PDB entry 9Q93 | electron microscopy, 6.60 A resolution (low resolution: residue-level contacts below are approximate; hydrogen-bond / salt-bridge calls are withheld) | chains 1 and 2 of the 14 polymer chains in the assembly

== Chain 1 (and 2) ==
Name: Psp operon transcriptional activator
Organism: Escherichia coli K-12
Notes: chain 2 of this document is another copy of the same molecule, construct and numbering; everything in this record applies to it too
Reference sequence: P37344 (PSPF_ECOLI); residue numbers follow UniProt; this construct covers 1-259
Chain sequence (259 residues; numbered 1 to 259; the number before each row is that of its first residue):
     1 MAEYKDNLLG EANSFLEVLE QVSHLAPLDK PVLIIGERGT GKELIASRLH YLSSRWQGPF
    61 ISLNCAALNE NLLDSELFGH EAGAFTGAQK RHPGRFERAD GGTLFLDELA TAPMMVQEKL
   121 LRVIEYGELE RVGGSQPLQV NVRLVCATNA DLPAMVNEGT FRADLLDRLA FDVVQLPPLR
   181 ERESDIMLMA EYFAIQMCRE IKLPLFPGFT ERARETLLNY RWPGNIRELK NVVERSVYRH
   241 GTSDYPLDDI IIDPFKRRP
Disordered / not traced: 1-5, 259 (chain 2: 1-4)
UniProt features mapped onto this chain:
  - binding site (ATP): G36 to E43, A99 to E108
Ion coordination: aluminium fluoride Al near E37 (its only coordinating residue here)
Residues lining bound ligands:
  - ADP (adenosine-5'-diphosphate): N7, L8, L9, G10, E11, E37, R38, G39, T40, G41, K42, I226, R227
  - aluminium fluoride (AF3): G36, E37, R38, G39
Reported in the primary citation:
  - catalytic residues: N64, D107, E108, R162, R168 (citing earlier work)

== Interface between chain 1 and chain 2 ==
Contacting residue pairs (6; chain 1 residue first):
  I61(1) - G134(2)
  I61(1) - S135(2)
  S62(1) - G134(2)
  C65(1) - R122(2)
  R235(1) - F171(2)
  P254(1) - V173(2)
Also at the interface, not in a pair above, chain 1 (13 interface residues in all): R38, N64, N69, E81, A82, R98, N231, E234
Also at the interface, not in a pair above, chain 2 (10 interface residues in all): D74, A84, D164, D167, D172

== Overview ==
13 residues of chain 1 and 10 residues of chain 2 are in contact. Bound to chain 1: ADP and aluminium
fluoride. Curated annotation (UniProt) lists 18 ATP-binding residues on chain 1. From the paper: catalytic
residues N64(1), D107(1) and E108(1) among others.
Both chains are Psp operon transcriptional activator (Escherichia coli K-12). Entry 9Q93 (CryoEM structure of
bacterial transcription intermediate complex mediated by activator PspF containing nifH promoter DNA
containing ...) was determined by electron microscopy (same publication as 9Q91, 9Q92, 9Q94, 9Q95, 9Q96, 9Q97
and 9Q98).
